PDB entry 8Y3D | electron microscopy, 5.10 A resolution (low resolution: residue-level contacts below are approximate; hydrogen-bond / salt-bridge calls are withheld) | chains C and J of the 16 polymer chains in the assembly

# Chain C
Protein: Histone H2A type 1-B/E
From: Homo sapiens
UniProtKB: P04908 (H2A1B_HUMAN); residues 0-129 here correspond to UniProt positions 1-130 (UniProt number = residue number + 1)
Sequence (133 residues; numbered -3 to 129; the number before each row is that of its first residue; numbers below 1 keep their minus sign (Gly-3 is residue -3)):
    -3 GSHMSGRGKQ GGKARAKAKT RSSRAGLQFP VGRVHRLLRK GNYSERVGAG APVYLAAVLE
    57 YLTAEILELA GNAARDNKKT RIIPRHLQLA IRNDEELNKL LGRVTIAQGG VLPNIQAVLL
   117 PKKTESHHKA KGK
Not modelled in the structure: -3 to 15, 118-129
Construct notes: expression tag (-3 to -1)

# Chain J
Molecule: 250-nt DNA strand
Sequence (250 nucleotides; numbered 1 to 250; the number before each row is that of its first residue):
     1 ATCGAGAATC CCGGTGCCGA GGCCGCTCAA TTGGTCGTAG ACAGCTCTAG CACCGCTTAA
    61 ACGCACGTAC GCGCTGTCCC CCGCGTTTTA ACCGCCAAGG GGATTACTCC CTAGTCTCCA
   121 GGCTCGAGCT CAATTGGTCG TAGACAGCTC TAGCACCGCT TAAACGCACG TACGCGCTGT
   181 CCCCCGCGTT TTAACCGCCA AGGGGATTAC TCCCTAGTCT CCAGGCACGT GTCAGATATA
   241 TACATCCGAT

# How chain C and chain J interact
Pairs across the interface (15; chain C residue first):
  Arg29(C) - DG224(J)
  Arg29(C) - DG225(J)
  Arg35(C) - DT215(J)
  Arg35(C) - DA216(J)
  Arg42(C) - DC214(J)
  Arg42(C) - DT215(J)
  Val43(C) - DC214(J)
  Val43(C) - DT215(J)
  Gly44(C) - DC214(J)
  Ala45(C) - DC214(J)
  Lys75(C) - DA234(J)
  Thr76(C) - DC233(J)
  Thr76(C) - DA234(J)
  Arg77(C) - DC233(J)
  Arg77(C) - DA234(J)
Other interface residues (no listed pair), chain C (11 interface residues in all): His31, Glu41
Other interface residues (no listed pair), chain J (8 interface residues in all): DG235

# Summary
11 residues of chain C and 8 residues of chain J are in contact.
Chain C is Histone H2A type 1-B/E (Homo sapiens) and chain J is a 250-nt DNA strand; the structure, Cryo-EM
structure of the overlapping di-nucleosome (intermediate form2), was determined by electron microscopy,
deposited together with 8Y3C, 8Y3E and 8Y3F.
